PDB entry 3BWI | X-ray diffraction, 1.70 A resolution | chain A

[Chain A]
Name: Botulinum neurotoxin A light chain
Organism: Clostridium botulinum
Notes: EC 3.4.24.69
Reference sequence: A5HZZ9 (BXA1_CLOBH); residues 1-424 here = UniProt positions 1-424
Sequence (432 residues; each row starts with the number of its first residue):
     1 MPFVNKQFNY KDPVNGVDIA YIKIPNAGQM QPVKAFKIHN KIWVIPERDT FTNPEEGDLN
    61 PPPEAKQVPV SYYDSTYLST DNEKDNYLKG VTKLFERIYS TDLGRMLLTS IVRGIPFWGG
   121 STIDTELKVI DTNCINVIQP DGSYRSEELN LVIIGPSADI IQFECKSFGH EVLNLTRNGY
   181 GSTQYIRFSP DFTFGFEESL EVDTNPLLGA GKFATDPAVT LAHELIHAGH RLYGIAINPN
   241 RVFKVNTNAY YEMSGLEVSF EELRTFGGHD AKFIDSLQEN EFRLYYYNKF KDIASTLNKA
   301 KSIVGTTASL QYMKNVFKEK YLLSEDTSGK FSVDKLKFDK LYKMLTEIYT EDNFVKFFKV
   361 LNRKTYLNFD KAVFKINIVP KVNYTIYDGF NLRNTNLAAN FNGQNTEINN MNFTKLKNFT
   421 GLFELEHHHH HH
Unresolved in the structure: 424-432
Differences from the reference sequence: expression tag (425-432)
Bound ions: Zn2+: His-223, His-227, Glu-262 (together with acetate ion)

[In short]
The Zn2+ site is built by His-223, His-227 and Glu-262.
Chain A is Botulinum neurotoxin A light chain (Clostridium botulinum); the structure, Crystal structure of the
catalytic domain of botulinum neurotoxin serotype A with an acetate ion bound ..., was determined by X-ray
diffraction (same publication as 3C88, 3C89, 3C8A and 3C8B).
